Entry 9GGE (electron microscopy, 2.69 A resolution); this record covers chains A and C of the 5 polymer chains in the assembly.

== Chain A ==
Molecule: DNA polymerase subunit gamma-1
From: Homo sapiens
Notes: EC 2.7.7.7, 3.1.11.-, 4.2.99.-
Reference sequence: P54098 (DPOG1_HUMAN); numbering as in UniProt (aligned over 26-1239)
Amino-acid sequence (1221 residues; each row starts with the number of its first residue):
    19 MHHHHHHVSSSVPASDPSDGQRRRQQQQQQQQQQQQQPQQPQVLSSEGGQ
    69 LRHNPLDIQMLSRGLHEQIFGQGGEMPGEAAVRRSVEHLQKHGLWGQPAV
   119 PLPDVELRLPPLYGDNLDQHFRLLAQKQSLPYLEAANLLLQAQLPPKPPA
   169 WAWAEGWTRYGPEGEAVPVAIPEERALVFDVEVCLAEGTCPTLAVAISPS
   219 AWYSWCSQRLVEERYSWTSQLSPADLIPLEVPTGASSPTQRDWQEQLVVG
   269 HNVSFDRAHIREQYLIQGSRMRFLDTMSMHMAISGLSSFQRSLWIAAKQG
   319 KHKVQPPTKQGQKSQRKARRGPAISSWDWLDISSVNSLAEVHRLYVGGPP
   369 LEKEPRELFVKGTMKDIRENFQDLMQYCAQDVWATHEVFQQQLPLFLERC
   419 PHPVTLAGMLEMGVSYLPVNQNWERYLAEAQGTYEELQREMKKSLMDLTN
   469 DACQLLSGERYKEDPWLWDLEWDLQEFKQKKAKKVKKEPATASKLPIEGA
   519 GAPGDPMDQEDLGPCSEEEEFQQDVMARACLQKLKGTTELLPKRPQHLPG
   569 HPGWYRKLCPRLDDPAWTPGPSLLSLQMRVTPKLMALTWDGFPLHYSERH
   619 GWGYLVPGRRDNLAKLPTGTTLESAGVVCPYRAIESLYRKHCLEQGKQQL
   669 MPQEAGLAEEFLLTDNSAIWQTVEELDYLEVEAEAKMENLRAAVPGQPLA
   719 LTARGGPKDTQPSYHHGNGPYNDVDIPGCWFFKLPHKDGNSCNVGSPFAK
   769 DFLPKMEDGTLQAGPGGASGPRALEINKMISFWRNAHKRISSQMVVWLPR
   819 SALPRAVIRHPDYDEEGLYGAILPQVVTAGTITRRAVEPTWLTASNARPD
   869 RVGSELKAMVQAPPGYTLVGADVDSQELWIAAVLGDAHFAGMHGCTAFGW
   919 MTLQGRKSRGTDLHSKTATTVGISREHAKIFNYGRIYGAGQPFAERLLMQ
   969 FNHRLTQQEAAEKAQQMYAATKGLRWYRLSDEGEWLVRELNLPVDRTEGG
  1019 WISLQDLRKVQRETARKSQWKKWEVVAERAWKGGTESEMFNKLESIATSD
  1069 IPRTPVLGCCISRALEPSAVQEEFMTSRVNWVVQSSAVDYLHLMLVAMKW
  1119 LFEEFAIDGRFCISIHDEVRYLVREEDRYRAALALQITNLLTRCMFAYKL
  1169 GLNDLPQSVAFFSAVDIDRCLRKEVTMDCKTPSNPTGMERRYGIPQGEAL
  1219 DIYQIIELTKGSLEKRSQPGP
Not modelled in the structure: 19-66, 249-262, 318-341, 499-531, 628-732, 990-1051, 1234-1239
Differences from the reference sequence: initiating methionine (19); expression tag (20-25); engineered mutation Thr-467 (Ala in P54098)
UniProt features mapped onto this chain:
  - region: Gln-43 to Gln-55 (Does not contribute to polymerase and exonuclease enzymatic activities), Thr-858 to Asn-864 (Trigger loop)
  - motif: Val-196 to Glu-200 (Exo I), Val-267 to Arg-275 (Exo II), Tyr-395 to Thr-403 (Exo III), Val-887 to Leu-896 (Pol A), Arg-943 to Gly-958 (Pol B), His-1134 to Val-1141 (Pol C)
  - active site: Asp-198 (Exonuclease activity)
  - binding site (DNA): Ser-306, Ser-593, Lys-806, Thr-849, Thr-1094, Ser-1095
  - binding site (RNA): Arg-579, His-754, Gly-763, Lys-768, Ser-863, Arg-869
  - binding site (a 2'-deoxyribonucleoside 5'-triphosphate): Asp-890, Val-891, Ser-893, Glu-895, Arg-943, Lys-947, Tyr-951, Asp-1135
  - binding site (Mg(2+)): Asp-890, Val-891, Asp-1135
  - site (Critical for replication fidelity and mismatch recognition): Arg-853, Gln-1102
  - natural variant: Gln-55 (Q55QQ; Q55QQQ), Arg-227 (R227W: In PEOB1 and MTDPS4B), Arg-232 (R232G: In MTDPS4A; R232H: In LS), Leu-244 (L244P: In MTDPS4A), Thr-251 (T251I: In PEOB1, MTDPS4A and MTDPS4B), Gly-268 (G268A: In PEOB1), Arg-275 (R275Q: Found in a patient with epileptic encephalopathy, developmental delay and moderate intellectual disability; uncertain significance), His-277 (H277L: In PEOB1; uncertain significance), Gly-303 (G303R: In MTDPS4A), Leu-304 (L304R: In PEOB1 and SANDO; L304SANDO: In PEOB1), Ser-305 (S305R: In MTDPS4A), Gln-308 (Q308H: In PEOB1), 51 further natural variant entries in UniProt
  - mutagenesis: Asp-198 (D198A: Abolishes exonuclease activity; when associated with A-200. Decreases polymerase exonucleolytic proofreading by 30-fold for the T:G mismatch and by 14-fold for the A:A mismatch ...), Glu-200 (E200A: Abolishes exonuclease activity; when associated with A-198. Decreases polymerase exonucleolytic proofreading by 30-fold for the T:G mismatch and by 14-fold for the A:A mismatch ...), Asp-274 (D274A: Unable to idle at the 5'-end of the nascent DNA strand. Continues DNA synthesis into double-stranded DNA past the 5'-end creating a flap structure that cannot be ligated), Lys-498 (K498C: Decreases processive DNA synthesis), Lys-499 (K499C: Decreases processive DNA synthesis), Lys-501 (K501C: Decreases processive DNA synthesis), Val-543 to Leu-558 (Markedly decreases the stimulation by POLG2, resulting in impaired processive DNA synthesis), Leu-549 (L549N: Decreases processive DNA synthesis), Leu-552 (L552N: Decreases processive DNA synthesis), Lys-553 (K553N: Decreases processive DNA synthesis), Arg-853 (R853A: Abolishes primer DNA extention in the presence of dNTPs. Impairs intrinsic polymerase processivity. Enhances exonuclease activity leading to primer DNA degradation), Asp-890 (D890N: Abolishes DNA polymerase activity), 1 further mutagenesis entry in UniProt
Bound ions: Ca2+: Asp-890, Asp-1135 (together with 2'-deoxycytidine-5'-triphosphate)
Residues lining bound ligands: 2'-deoxycytidine-5'-triphosphate: Arg-853, Asp-890, Val-891, Asp-892, Ser-893, Gln-894, Glu-895, Lys-925, His-932, Arg-943, Lys-947, Ile-948, Tyr-951, Tyr-955, Asp-1135
Reported in the primary citation:
  - disease-associated variants - R232H, A467T: decreased catalytic activity

== Chain C ==
Molecule: DNA polymerase subunit gamma-2
From: Homo sapiens
Notes: engineered mutation(s): A169T
Reference sequence: Q9UHN1 (DPOG2_HUMAN); residue numbers follow UniProt; this construct covers 26-485
Amino-acid sequence (467 residues; numbered 25 to 491; the number before each row is that of its first residue):
    25 MDAGQPELLTERSSPKGGHVKSHAELEGNGEHPEAPGSGEGSEALLEICQ
    75 RRHFLSGSKQQLSRDSLLSGCHPGFGPLGVELRKNLAAEWWTSVVVFREQ
   125 VFPVDALHHKPGPLLPGDSAFRLVSAETLREILQDKELSKEQLVTFLENV
   175 LKTSGKLRENLLHGALEHYVNCLDLVNKRLPYGLAQIGVCFHPVFDTKQI
   225 RNGVKSIGEKTEASLVWFTPPRTSNQWLDFWLRHRLQWWRKFAMSPSNFS
   275 SSDCQDEEGRKGNKLYYNFPWGKELIETLWNLGDHELLHMYPGNVSKLHG
   325 RDGRKNVVPCVLSVNGDLDRGMLAYLYDSFQLTENSFTRKKNLHRKVLKL
   375 HPCLAPIKVALDVGRGPTLELRQVCQGLFNELLENGISVWPGYLETMQSS
   425 LEQLYSKYDEMSILFTVLVTETTLENGLIHLRSRDTTMKEMMHISKLKDF
   475 LIKYISSAKNVHHHHHH
Not modelled in the structure: 25-66, 139-177, 219-229, 355-368, 388-390, 483-491
Differences from the reference sequence: initiating methionine (25); variant Thr-169 (Ala in Q9UHN1); expression tag (486-491)
UniProt features mapped onto this chain:
  - modified residue: Ser-38 (Phosphoserine)
  - natural variant: Arg-182 (R182W: In MTDPS16), Gly-416 (G416A: No functional deficit), Asp-433 (D433Y: In MTDPS16B), Gly-451 (G451E: In PEOA4)

== Interface between chain A and chain C ==
Contacting residue pairs - 15 pairs, chain A then chain C:
  Arg-232(A) with Glu-449(C)
  Tyr-233(A) with Thr-447(C); Leu-448(C), hydrogen bond (backbone-backbone); Glu-449(C), hydrogen bond (backbone-backbone); Asn-450(C); Gly-451(C); Ile-468(C)
  Ser-234(A) with Glu-394(C); Leu-448(C), hydrogen bond (backbone-backbone)
  Trp-235(A) with Glu-394(C)
  Thr-236(A) with Glu-394(C), hydrogen bond (backbone-side chain)
  Gln-238(A) with Leu-393(C)
  Pro-532(A) with Gln-250(C); Trp-251(C)
  Cys-533(A) with Phe-254(C)
Also at the interface, not in a pair above, chain C (13 interface residues in all): Thr-247, His-467

== Overview ==
Chain A and chain C form an interface of 8 and 13 residues respectively, with 4 hydrogen bonds. Polar contacts
include Thr-236(A)/Glu-394(C), Tyr-233(A)/Leu-448(C) and Tyr-233(A)/Glu-449(C). Bound to chain A:
2'-deoxycytidine-5'-triphosphate. The paper reports that R232H and A467T of chain A reduce catalytic activity.
Chain A is DNA polymerase subunit gamma-1 and chain C is DNA polymerase subunit gamma-2, both from Homo
sapiens; the structure, Structure of the A467T mutant of human mitochondrial DNA polymerase gamma, was
determined by electron microscopy, deposited together with 9GGB, 9GGC, 9GGD and 9GGF.
